PDB entry 6R93 | electron microscopy, 4.00 A resolution | chains I and E of the 10 polymer chains in the assembly

== Chain I ==
Molecule: Human alpha-satellite DNA
Sequence (147 nucleotides; row label = number of the first residue in the row):
     1 ATCAATATCC ACCTGCAGAT TCTACCAAAA GTGTATTTGG AAACTGCTCA
    50 CACCAAAAGG CATGTTCAGC TGGTTCAGCT GAACATGCCT TTTGAT
    95 XGGAGCAGTT TCCAAATACA CTTTTGGTAG AATCTGCAGG TGGATATTGA T
Modified residues: T64 ((6-4)photoproduct) at position 95
Glycans and other covalent adducts: covalent link T64_95-DG97

== Chain E ==
Protein: Histone H3.1
From: Homo sapiens
UniProtKB: P68431 (H31_HUMAN); residue numbers follow UniProt; this construct covers 1-136
Amino-acid sequence (139 residues; each row starts with the number of its first residue; numbers below 1 keep their minus sign (Gly-2 is residue -2)):
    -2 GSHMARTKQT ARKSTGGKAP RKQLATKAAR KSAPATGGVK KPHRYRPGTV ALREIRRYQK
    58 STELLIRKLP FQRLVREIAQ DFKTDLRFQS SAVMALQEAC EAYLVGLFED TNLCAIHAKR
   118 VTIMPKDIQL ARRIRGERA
Disordered / not traced: -2 to 37
Differences from the reference sequence: expression tag (-2 to 0)
Curated features (UniProtKB/Swiss-Prot):
  - modified residue: Arg3 (Asymmetric dimethylarginine), Thr4 (Phosphothreonine), Lys5 (Allysine), Gln6 (5-glutamyl dopamine), Thr7 (Phosphothreonine), Arg9 (Citrulline), Lys10 (N6,N6,N6-trimethyllysine), Ser11 (ADP-ribosylserine), Thr12 (Phosphothreonine), Lys15 (N6-(2-hydroxyisobutyryl)lysine), Arg18 (Asymmetric dimethylarginine), Lys19 (N6-(2-hydroxyisobutyryl)lysine), Lys24 (N6-(2-hydroxyisobutyryl)lysine), Arg27 (Citrulline), Lys28 (N6,N6,N6-trimethyllysine), Ser29 (ADP-ribosylserine), Lys37 (N6,N6,N6-trimethyllysine), Lys38 (N6-methyllysine), Tyr42 (Phosphotyrosine), Lys57 (N6,N6,N6-trimethyllysine) and 8 more in UniProt
  - lipidation: Lys19 (N6-decanoyllysine)
  - natural variant: Lys28 (K28M: In GLM), Lys37 (K37I: Found in pediatric undifferentiated soft tissue sarcoma samples; uncertain significance; K37M: Found in pediatric undifferentiated soft tissue sarcoma samples; uncertain significance)

== Interface between chain I and chain E ==
Contacting residue pairs (20; chain I residue first):
  DA7(I) - Arg50(E)  hydrogen bond to the phosphate
  DC9(I) - Lys57(E)  salt bridge to the phosphate
  DG71(I) - Lys116(E)  sugar contact
  DA81(I) - Pro44(E)  phosphate contact
  DA81(I) - Gly45(E)  hydrogen bond to the phosphate
  DA82(I) - Arg41(E)  hydrogen bond to the phosphate
  DA82(I) - Pro44(E)  phosphate contact
  DA82(I) - Gly45(E)  hydrogen bond to the phosphate
  DA82(I) - Thr46(E)  hydrogen bond to the phosphate
  DA82(I) - Val47(E)  hydrogen bond to the phosphate
  DA82(I) - Ala48(E)  hydrogen bond to the phosphate
  DC83(I) - Arg41(E)  salt bridge to the phosphate
  DC83(I) - Tyr42(E)  phosphate contact
  DT90(I) - Arg64(E)  hydrogen bond to the phosphate
  DT90(I) - Pro67(E)  phosphate contact
  DT91(I) - Arg64(E)  salt bridge to the phosphate
  DT91(I) - Lys65(E)  hydrogen bond to the phosphate
  DT91(I) - Leu66(E)  phosphate contact
  DG99(I) - Arg84(E)  sugar contact
  DC100(I) - Arg84(E)  salt bridge to the phosphate
Other interface residues (no listed pair), chain I (12 interface residues in all): DA5, DT8
Other interface residues (no listed pair), chain E (19 interface residues in all): His40, Arg43, Glu51, Arg70

== Overview ==
Chain I and chain E form an interface of 12 and 19 residues respectively, with 9 hydrogen bonds and 4 salt
bridges. Polar pairs include DA7(I)-Arg50(E), DA81(I)-Gly45(E) and DA82(I)-Arg41(E).
Chain I is Human alpha-satellite DNA and chain E is Histone H3.1 (Homo sapiens); the structure, Cryo-EM
structure of NCP-6-4PP, was determined by electron microscopy (same publication as 6R8Y, 6R8Z, 6R90, 6R91,
6R92 and 6R94).
